PDB entry 8Y0R | electron microscopy, 2.52 A resolution | chains 1 and 3 of the 6 polymer chains in the assembly

== Chain 1 ==
Name: VP1 of capsid protein
Source organism: Foot-and-mouth disease virus A
Reference sequence: D0E7R9 (D0E7R9_9PICO); residues 1-212 here correspond to UniProt positions 726-937 (UniProt number = residue number + 725)
Sequence (212 residues; row label = number of the first residue in the row):
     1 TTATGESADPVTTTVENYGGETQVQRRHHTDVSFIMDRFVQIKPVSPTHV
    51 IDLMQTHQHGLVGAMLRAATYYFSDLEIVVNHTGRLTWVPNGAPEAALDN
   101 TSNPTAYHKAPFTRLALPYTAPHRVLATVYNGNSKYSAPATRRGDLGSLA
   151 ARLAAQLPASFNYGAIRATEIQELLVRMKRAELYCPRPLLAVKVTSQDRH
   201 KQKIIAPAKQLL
Unresolved in the structure: 137-151, 210-212
Sequence notes: conflict N133 (Thr858 in D0E7R9), K193 (Glu918 in D0E7R9)

== Chain 3 ==
Name: VP3 of capsid protein
Source organism: Foot-and-mouth disease virus A
Reference sequence: D0E7R9 (D0E7R9_9PICO); residues 1-221 here correspond to UniProt positions 505-725 (UniProt number = residue number + 504)
Sequence (221 residues; each row starts with the number of its first residue):
     1 GIVPVACSDGYGGLVTTDPKTADPAYGMVYNPPRTNYPGRFTNLLDVAEA
    51 CPTFLCFDDGKPYVVTRADEQRLLAKFDLSLAAKHMSNTYLSGIAQYYAQ
   101 YSGTINLHFMFTGSTDSKARYMVAYVPPGVTTPPDTPERAAHCIHAEWDT
   151 GLNSKFTFSIPYVSAADYAYTASDVADTTNVQGWVCIYQITHGKAEQDTL
   201 VVSVSAGKDFELRLPIDPRAQ
Unresolved in the structure: 221
Sequence notes: conflict Y121 (Cys625 in D0E7R9)

== How chain 1 and chain 3 interact ==
Contacting residue pairs - 143 pairs, chain 1 then chain 3:
  T1(1) - F156(3)
  T1(1) - T157(3)
  T2(1) - N153(3)  hydrogen bond (backbone-side chain)
  T2(1) - K155(3)
  T2(1) - F156(3)
  A3(1) - N153(3)
  A3(1) - S154(3)
  A3(1) - K155(3)  hydrogen bond (backbone-backbone)
  T4(1) - N153(3)  hydrogen bond
  G5(1) - S154(3)
  G5(1) - K155(3)
  E6(1) - S154(3)  hydrogen bond
  D9(1) - K155(3)
  V11(1) - H108(3)
  V11(1) - T157(3)
  T12(1) - E49(3)
  T12(1) - N106(3)
  T13(1) - N106(3)  hydrogen bond (backbone-side chain)
  T13(1) - T157(3)
  T13(1) - S159(3)  hydrogen bond
  T14(1) - S159(3)
  T14(1) - K208(3)
  V15(1) - T104(3)
  Y18(1) - F158(3)  hydrophobic
  Y18(1) - S159(3)  hydrogen bond (side chain-backbone)
  Y18(1) - P161(3)
  T22(1) - D209(3)
  Q23(1) - D209(3)  hydrogen bond (backbone-side chain)
  Q25(1) - E211(3)
  R26(1) - E211(3)  hydrogen bond (backbone-side chain)
  R27(1) - N43(3)  hydrogen bond (backbone-side chain)
  R27(1) - L45(3)
  R27(1) - D46(3)  salt bridge
  R27(1) - E49(3)  salt bridge
  R27(1) - G207(3)  hydrogen bond (side chain-backbone)
  R27(1) - K208(3)  hydrogen bond (side chain-backbone)
  R27(1) - F210(3)  hydrogen bond (side chain-backbone)
  H29(1) - Y98(3)  hydrogen bond (backbone-side chain)
  H29(1) - L212(3)
  H29(1) - R213(3)
  H29(1) - L214(3)  hydrogen bond (side chain-backbone)
  H29(1) - P215(3)
  T30(1) - N43(3)  hydrogen bond
  T30(1) - L44(3)  hydrogen bond (backbone-backbone)
  T30(1) - L45(3)
  T30(1) - Y98(3)
  T30(1) - L212(3)
  D31(1) - T42(3)
  D31(1) - N43(3)
  V32(1) - F41(3)
  V32(1) - T42(3)  hydrogen bond (backbone-backbone)
  V32(1) - N43(3)
  I35(1) - Y98(3)
  I35(1) - P215(3)  hydrophobic
  R38(1) - T16(3)
  R38(1) - T17(3)
  R38(1) - P215(3)
  F39(1) - T16(3)  hydrogen bond (backbone-backbone)
  H57(1) - R219(3)
  H59(1) - Y97(3)  hydrogen bond (backbone-side chain)
  H59(1) - P218(3)
  H59(1) - R219(3)
  H59(1) - A220(3)  hydrogen bond (side chain-backbone)
  G60(1) - Y97(3)
  G60(1) - D217(3)
  L61(1) - Y97(3)  hydrophobic
  L61(1) - I216(3)
  L61(1) - D217(3)  hydrogen bond (backbone-side chain)
  A64(1) - Y97(3)
  M65(1) - L44(3)  hydrophobic
  M65(1) - Y97(3)  hydrophobic
  Y71(1) - Y37(3)
  F73(1) - N31(3)
  F73(1) - R34(3)
  E77(1) - A22(3)  hydrogen bond (side chain-backbone)
  V79(1) - L14(3)  hydrophobic
  W88(1) - Y26(3)  hydrophobic
  P104(1) - Y26(3)  hydrophobic
  F112(1) - L14(3)  hydrophobic
  R114(1) - L14(3)
  R114(1) - K20(3)  hydrogen bond (side chain-backbone)
  R114(1) - A22(3)
  L115(1) - A22(3)
  A116(1) - A22(3)
  A116(1) - D23(3)  hydrogen bond (backbone-backbone)
  A116(1) - A25(3)
  P118(1) - Y26(3)  hydrophobic
  P118(1) - V29(3)  hydrophobic
  Y119(1) - V29(3)
  Y119(1) - N31(3)
  H123(1) - P32(3)
  R124(1) - P33(3)
  R124(1) - Y37(3)
  V125(1) - Y37(3)
  R177(1) - D18(3)  hydrogen bond (side chain-backbone)
  K179(1) - K20(3)
  K179(1) - T21(3)
  R180(1) - R34(3)
  E182(1) - R34(3)  salt bridge
  E182(1) - R40(3)  salt bridge
  L183(1) - R40(3)
  L183(1) - F41(3)  hydrogen bond (backbone-backbone)
  Y184(1) - R34(3)
  Y184(1) - Y37(3)  hydrophobic
  Y184(1) - P38(3)
  Y184(1) - G39(3)
  Y184(1) - R40(3)
  Y184(1) - F41(3)
  P186(1) - F41(3)  hydrophobic
  P186(1) - V47(3)  hydrophobic
  L189(1) - T89(3)
  L189(1) - G93(3)
  L189(1) - I94(3)  hydrophobic
  L190(1) - Q96(3)  hydrogen bond (backbone-side chain)
  A191(1) - S87(3)
  A191(1) - S92(3)
  A191(1) - Q96(3)
  V192(1) - Q96(3)
  V192(1) - A220(3)
  V194(1) - K84(3)
  Q197(1) - K84(3)
  D198(1) - D78(3)
  D198(1) - A83(3)
  D198(1) - K84(3)  hydrogen bond (backbone-backbone)
  R199(1) - D78(3)  salt bridge
  R199(1) - S80(3)
  R199(1) - A82(3)
  R199(1) - S173(3)  hydrogen bond
  R199(1) - D177(3)  hydrogen bond (side chain-backbone)
  R199(1) - N180(3)
  H200(1) - A82(3)  hydrogen bond (backbone-backbone)
  H200(1) - S173(3)
  K201(1) - S173(3)
  K201(1) - V175(3)
  K201(1) - D177(3)  hydrogen bond (side chain-backbone)
  Q202(1) - S173(3)  hydrogen bond (backbone-backbone)
  Q202(1) - D174(3)
  Q202(1) - V175(3)
  K203(1) - D174(3)
  K203(1) - V175(3)
  I204(1) - A172(3)
  I204(1) - S173(3)
  I204(1) - D174(3)  hydrogen bond (backbone-side chain)
Also at the interface, not in a pair above, chain 1 (75 interface residues in all): P10, V24, F34, A69, P90, A121, L175, C185, R187
Also at the interface, not in a pair above, chain 3 (81 interface residues in all): V15, P19, P24, A50, Y90, M110, I144, I160, T178, T179

== Summary ==
75 residues of chain 1 face 81 of chain 3 across their interface; the contacts include 35 hydrogen bonds and 5
salt bridges. Polar contacts include R27(1)-D46(3), R27(1)-E49(3) and E182(1)-R34(3).
Here chain 1 is VP1 of capsid protein and chain 3 is VP3 of capsid protein, both from Foot-and-mouth disease
virus A. Entry 8Y0R (Complex of FMDV A/WH/CHA/09 and inter-serotype broadly neutralizing antibodies pOA-2) was
determined by electron microscopy (same publication as 8Y0Q).
